Entry 8JQF (X-ray diffraction, 1.85 A resolution); this record covers chains B and A.

== Chain B (and A) ==
Name: YdjC family protein
From: Cyclobacterium marinum
Notes: chain A of this document is another copy of the same molecule, construct and numbering; everything in this record applies to it too
UniProtKB: G0J5L4 (G0J5L4_CYCMS); residue numbers follow UniProt; this construct covers 1-289
Amino-acid sequence (305 residues; each row starts with the number of its first residue; numbers below 1 keep their minus sign (Met-2 is residue -2)):
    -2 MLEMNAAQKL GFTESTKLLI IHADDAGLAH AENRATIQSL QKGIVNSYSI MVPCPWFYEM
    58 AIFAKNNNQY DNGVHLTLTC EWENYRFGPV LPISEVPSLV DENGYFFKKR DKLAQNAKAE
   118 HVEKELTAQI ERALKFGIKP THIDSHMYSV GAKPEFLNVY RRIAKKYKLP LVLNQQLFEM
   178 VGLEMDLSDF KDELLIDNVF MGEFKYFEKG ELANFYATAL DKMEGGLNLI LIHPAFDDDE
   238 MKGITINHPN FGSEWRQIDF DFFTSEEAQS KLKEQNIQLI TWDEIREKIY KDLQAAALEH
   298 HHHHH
Disordered / not traced: -2 to 0, 290-302 (chain A: -2 to 1, 181-182, 290-302)
Sequence notes: initiating methionine (-2); expression tag (-1 to 0, 290-302)
Ion coordination: Ni2+: Asp22, His72, His143 (together with glycerol, sulfate ion)

== How chain B and chain A interact ==
Contacting residue pairs (38; chain B residue first):
  His27(B) with Asp236(A); Gly240(A)
  Arg31(B) with Asp236(A), salt bridge
  Pro52(B) with Pro52(A), hydrophobic
  Trp53(B) with Tyr82(A), hydrophobic; Gly240(A); Ile241(A), hydrophobic
  Phe54(B) with Tyr102(A)
  Tyr55(B) with Glu80(A); Asn81(A); Arg83(A); Asn100(A); Tyr102(A), hydrophobic
  Glu56(B) with Asn81(A)
  Glu80(B) with Tyr55(A)
  Asn81(B) with Tyr55(A); Glu56(A)
  Tyr82(B) with Trp53(A), hydrophobic
  Arg83(B) with Tyr55(A)
  Pro89(B) with Pro89(A), hydrophobic
  Asn100(B) with Tyr55(A); Arg129(A), hydrogen bond (backbone-side chain); Phe133(A)
  Tyr102(B) with Tyr55(A), hydrophobic; Arg129(A), hydrogen bond; Phe133(A)
  Arg129(B) with Asn100(A), hydrogen bond (side chain-backbone); Tyr102(A), hydrogen bond
  Lys132(B) with Glu99(A); Asn100(A)
  Phe133(B) with Asn100(A); Tyr102(A)
  Asp235(B) with Asp236(A)
  Asp236(B) with His27(A); Arg31(A), salt bridge
  Gly240(B) with His27(A); Trp53(A)
  Ile241(B) with Trp53(A), hydrophobic
Interface residues without a listed pair, chain B (22 interface residues in all): Glu237
Interface residues without a listed pair, chain A (22 interface residues in all): Phe54, Asp235, Glu237

== Summary ==
The chain B/chain A interface involves 22 residues from each chain, with 4 hydrogen bonds and 2 salt bridges.
Among the polar pairs are Arg31(B)-Asp236(A), Asn100(B)-Arg129(A) and Tyr102(B)-Arg129(A). Asp22(B), His72(B)
and His143(B) form the Ni2+ site.
Both chains are YdjC family protein (Cyclobacterium marinum). Entry 8JQF (Structure of CmCBDA in complex with
Ni2+ and Glycerol) was determined by X-ray diffraction.
